Entry 2GHL (X-ray diffraction, 2.10 A resolution); this record covers chain A.

Chain A:
Protein: Mitogen-activated protein kinase 14
Source organism: Mus musculus
Notes: EC 2.7.1.37
UniProtKB: P47811 (MK14_MOUSE); residues 5-352 here correspond to UniProt positions 4-351 (UniProt number = residue number - 1)
Amino-acid sequence (348 residues; each row starts with the number of its first residue):
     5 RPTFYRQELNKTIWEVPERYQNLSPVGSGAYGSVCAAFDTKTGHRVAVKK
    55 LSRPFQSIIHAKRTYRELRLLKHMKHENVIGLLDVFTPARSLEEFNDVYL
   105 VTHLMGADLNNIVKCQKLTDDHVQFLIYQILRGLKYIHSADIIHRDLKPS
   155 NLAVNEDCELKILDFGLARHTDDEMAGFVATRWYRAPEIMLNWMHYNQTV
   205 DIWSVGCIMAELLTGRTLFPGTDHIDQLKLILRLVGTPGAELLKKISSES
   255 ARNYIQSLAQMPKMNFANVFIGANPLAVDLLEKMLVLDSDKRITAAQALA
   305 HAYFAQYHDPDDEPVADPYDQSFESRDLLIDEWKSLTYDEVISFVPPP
Disordered / not traced: 118-121, 174-183
Differences from the reference sequence: engineered mutation A180 (Thr179 in P47811), F182 (Tyr181 in P47811)
Residues lining bound ligands: PG-874743 (LIB; 3-(2-chlorophenyl)-1-(2-{[(1S)-2-hydroxy-1,2-dimethylpropyl]amino}pyrimidin-4-yl)-1-(4-methoxyphenyl)urea): V30, G31, S32, Y35, V38, A51, V52, K53, L75, I84, G85, L86, L104, V105, T106, H107, L108, M109, G110, A111, D112, L167

In short:
Ligands of chain A: PG-874743.
Chain A is Mitogen-activated protein kinase 14 (Mus musculus); the structure, Mutant Mus Musculus P38 Kinase
Domain in Complex with Inhibitor PG-874743, was determined by X-ray diffraction together with 2GHM from the
same study.
